2P88 - chains A and B of the 8 polymer chains in the assembly; structure by X-ray diffraction, 2.40 A resolution.

[Chain A (and B)]
Protein: Mandelate racemase/muconate lactonizing enzyme family protein
From: Bacillus cereus ATCC 14579
Notes: chain B of this document is another copy of the same molecule, construct and numbering; everything in this record applies to it too
UniProt: Q81IL5 (Q81IL5_BACCR); residue numbers follow UniProt; this construct covers 1-369
Chain sequence (369 residues; row label = number of the first residue in the row):
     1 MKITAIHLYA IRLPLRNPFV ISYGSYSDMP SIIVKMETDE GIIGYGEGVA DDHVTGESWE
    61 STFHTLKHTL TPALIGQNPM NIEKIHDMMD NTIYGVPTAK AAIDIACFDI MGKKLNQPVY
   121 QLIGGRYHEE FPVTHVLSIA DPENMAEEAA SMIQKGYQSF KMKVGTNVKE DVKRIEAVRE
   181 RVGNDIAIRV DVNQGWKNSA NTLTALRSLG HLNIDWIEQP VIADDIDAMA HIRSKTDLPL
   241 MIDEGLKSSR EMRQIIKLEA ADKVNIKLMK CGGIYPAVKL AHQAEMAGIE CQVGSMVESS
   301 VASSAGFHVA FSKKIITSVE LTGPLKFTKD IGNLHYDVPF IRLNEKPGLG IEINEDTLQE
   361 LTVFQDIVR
Bound ions: Mg2+: Asp-191, Glu-218, Asp-243
Swiss-Prot annotation at these positions:
  - binding site (substrate): Tyr-26, Asp-51, Lys-161 to Lys-163, Asp-191 to Asn-193, Lys-267, Ser-295, Met-296, Glu-320 to Thr-322
  - binding site (Mg(2+)): Asp-191, Glu-218, Asp-243

[How chain A and chain B interact]
Pairs across the interface (63):
  Met-80(A) with Gln-121(B); Gly-125(B)
  Asn-81(A) with Gln-121(B); Gly-124(B); Gly-125(B); Arg-126(B)
  Ile-82(A) with Gly-124(B), hydrogen bond (backbone-backbone)
  Glu-83(A) with Gly-124(B), hydrogen bond (backbone-backbone); Tyr-127(B); Ser-312(B); Lys-313(B); Lys-314(B), hydrogen bond (side chain-backbone)
  Lys-84(A) with Arg-126(B); Tyr-127(B)
  Asp-87(A) with Tyr-127(B), hydrogen bond; Lys-314(B), salt bridge
  Leu-115(A) with Leu-115(B), hydrophobic; Gln-117(B)
  Gln-117(A) with Leu-115(B)
  Gln-121(A) with Met-80(B); Asn-81(B)
  Leu-122(A) with Leu-122(B)
  Ile-123(A) with Tyr-275(B)
  Gly-124(A) with Asn-81(B); Ile-82(B), hydrogen bond (backbone-backbone); Glu-83(B), hydrogen bond (backbone-backbone); Tyr-275(B)
  Gly-125(A) with Met-80(B); Asn-81(B)
  Arg-126(A) with Asn-81(B); Lys-84(B)
  Tyr-127(A) with Glu-83(B); Lys-84(B); Asp-87(B), hydrogen bond
  Ser-249(A) with Met-286(B)
  Met-252(A) with Met-286(B), hydrophobic
  Arg-253(A) with Met-286(B); Ala-287(B)
  Ile-256(A) with Met-286(B), hydrophobic
  Lys-257(A) with Lys-257(B), hydrogen bond (side chain-backbone)
  Tyr-275(A) with Ile-123(B); Gly-124(B); Lys-313(B), hydrogen bond
  Lys-279(A) with His-282(B), hydrogen bond; Glu-285(B), salt bridge
  His-282(A) with Lys-279(B), hydrogen bond; His-282(B), hydrogen bond; Gln-283(B)
  Gln-283(A) with His-282(B); Met-286(B)
  Glu-285(A) with Lys-279(B), salt bridge
  Met-286(A) with Ser-249(B); Met-252(B), hydrophobic; Arg-253(B); Ile-256(B), hydrophobic; Gln-283(B); Met-286(B), hydrophobic
  Ala-287(A) with Arg-253(B)
  Ser-312(A) with Glu-83(B)
  Lys-313(A) with Glu-83(B); Tyr-275(B), hydrogen bond
  Lys-314(A) with Glu-83(B), hydrogen bond (backbone-side chain); Asp-87(B), salt bridge
Also at the interface, not in a pair above, chain A (31 interface residues in all): Met-111
Also at the interface, not in a pair above, chain B (31 interface residues in all): Met-111

[Overview]
The chain A/chain B interface involves 31 residues from each chain, with 14 hydrogen bonds and 4 salt bridges.
Polar pairs include Asp-87(A)/Lys-314(B), Lys-279(A)/Glu-285(B) and Glu-83(A)/Lys-314(B). UniProt lists 14
substrate-binding residues and 3 Mg2+-binding residues on chain A.
Both chains are Mandelate racemase/muconate lactonizing enzyme family protein (Bacillus cereus ATCC 14579).
Entry 2P88 (Crystal structure of N-succinyl Arg/Lys racemase from Bacillus cereus ATCC 14579) was determined
by X-ray diffraction together with 2P8B and 2P8C from the same study.
